Entry 5J2M (X-ray diffraction, 2.43 A resolution); this record covers chains A and T of the 4 polymer chains in the assembly.

[Chain A]
Molecule: HIV-1 reverse transcriptase p51 subunit
From: Human immunodeficiency virus type 1 group M subtype B (isolate HXB2)
Notes: EC 2.7.7.-
UniProtKB: P04585 (POL_HV1H2); residues 1-560 here correspond to UniProt positions 588-1147 (UniProt number = residue number + 587)
Amino-acid sequence (560 residues; each row starts with the number of its first residue):
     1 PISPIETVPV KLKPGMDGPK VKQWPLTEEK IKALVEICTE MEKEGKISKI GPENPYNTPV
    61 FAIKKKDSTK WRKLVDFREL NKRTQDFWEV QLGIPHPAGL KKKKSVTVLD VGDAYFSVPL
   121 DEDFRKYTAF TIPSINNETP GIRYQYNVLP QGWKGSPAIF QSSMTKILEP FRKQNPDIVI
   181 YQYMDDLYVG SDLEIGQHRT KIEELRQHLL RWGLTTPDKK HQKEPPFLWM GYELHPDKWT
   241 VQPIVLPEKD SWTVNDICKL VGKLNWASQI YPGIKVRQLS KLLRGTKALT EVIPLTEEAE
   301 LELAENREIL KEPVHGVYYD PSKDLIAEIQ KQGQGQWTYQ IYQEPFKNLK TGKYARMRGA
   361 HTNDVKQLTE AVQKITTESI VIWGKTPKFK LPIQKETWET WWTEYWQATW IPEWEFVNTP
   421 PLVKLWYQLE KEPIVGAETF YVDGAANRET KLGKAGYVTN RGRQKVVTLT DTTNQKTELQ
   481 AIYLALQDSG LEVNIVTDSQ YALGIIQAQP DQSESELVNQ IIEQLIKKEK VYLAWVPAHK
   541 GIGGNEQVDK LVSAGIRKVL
Disordered / not traced: 559-560
Sequence notes: engineered mutation Cys258 (Gln845 in P04585), Ser280 (Cys867 in P04585)
UniProt features mapped onto this chain:
  - region: Phe227 to His235 (RT 'primer grip')
  - motif: Trp398 to Trp414 (Tryptophan repeat motif)
  - binding site (Mg(2+)): Asp110, Asp185, Asp186, Asp443, Glu478, Asp498, Asp549
  - site: Trp401 (Essential for RT p66/p51 heterodimerization), Trp414 (Essential for RT p66/p51 heterodimerization), Phe440, Tyr441 (Cleavage), Leu560 (Cleavage)
Ion coordination: Mg2+ site 1: Asp110, Val111, Asp185 (together with 6FN); Mg2+ site 2: Asp110, Asp185; Mg2+ site 3: Asp443, Glu478, Asp498
Ligand contacts: 6FN (2'-deoxy-4'-ethynyl-2-fluoroadenosine 5'-(tetrahydrogen triphosphate)): Lys65, Lys70, Arg72, Leu74, Asp110, Val111, Gly112, Asp113, Ala114, Tyr115, Gln151, Gly152, Phe160, Met184, Asp185, Lys220
Reported in the primary citation:
  - Mg2+ coordination: Asp110, Val111, Asp185
  - binding site for 6FN: Lys65, Arg72, Val111, Asp113, Ala114, Tyr115, Phe116, Gln151, Gly152, Phe160, Met184, Asp185, Lys220

[Chain T]
Molecule: 27-nt DNA strand
Sequence (27 nucleotides; numbered 701 to 727; the number before each row is that of its first residue):
   701 ATGGTCGGCG CCCGAACAGG GACTGTG
Disordered / not traced: 701, 726-727

[Chain A / chain T interface]
Pairs across the interface (48):
  Trp24(A) - DG704(T)  base contact
  Lys30(A) - DG703(T)  base contact
  Lys30(A) - DG704(T)  hydrogen bond to the base
  Phe61(A) - DG704(T)  stacking on the base
  Phe61(A) - DT705(T)  sugar contact
  Ala62(A) - DG704(T)  base contact
  Ile63(A) - DG704(T)  base contact
  Leu74(A) - DT705(T)  base contact
  Val75(A) - DT705(T)  sugar contact
  Asp76(A) - DT705(T)  sugar contact
  Arg78(A) - DT705(T)  sugar contact
  Arg78(A) - DC706(T)  phosphate contact
  Asn81(A) - DC706(T)  sugar contact
  Glu89(A) - DG707(T)  phosphate contact
  Glu89(A) - DG708(T)  phosphate contact
  Gln91(A) - DG708(T)  sugar contact
  Leu92(A) - DC709(T)  sugar contact
  Gly93(A) - DC709(T)  sugar contact
  Ile94(A) - DG708(T)  base contact
  Ile94(A) - DC709(T)  sugar contact
  Gln151(A) - DT705(T)  base contact
  Gly152(A) - DT705(T)  hydrogen bond to the base
  Gly152(A) - DC706(T)  sugar contact
  Lys154(A) - DC706(T)  phosphate contact
  Lys154(A) - DG707(T)  phosphate contact
  Pro157(A) - DG707(T)  sugar contact
  Tyr183(A) - DG707(T)  hydrogen bond to the base
  Tyr183(A) - DG708(T)  hydrogen bond to the base
  Asn265(A) - DC711(T)  sugar contact
  Ser280(A) - DC712(T)  phosphate contact
  Ser280(A) - DC713(T)  phosphate contact
  Lys281(A) - DC713(T)  phosphate contact
  Arg284(A) - DC713(T)  salt bridge to the phosphate
  Arg284(A) - DG714(T)  phosphate contact
  Gly285(A) - DG714(T)  hydrogen bond to the phosphate
  Lys353(A) - DC712(T)  salt bridge to the phosphate
  Ala355(A) - DC712(T)  phosphate contact
  Lys374(A) - DC711(T)  salt bridge to the phosphate
  Arg448(A) - DA722(T)  base contact
  Arg448(A) - DC723(T)  hydrogen bond to the base
  Asn474(A) - DA722(T)  phosphate contact
  Asn474(A) - DC723(T)  sugar contact
  Gln475(A) - DG721(T)  base contact
  Gln500(A) - DG721(T)  phosphate contact
  Gln500(A) - DA722(T)  hydrogen bond to the phosphate
  His539(A) - DC723(T)  salt bridge to the phosphate
  Arg557(A) - DC723(T)  salt bridge to the phosphate
  Arg557(A) - DT724(T)  salt bridge to the phosphate
Other interface residues (no listed pair), chain A (40 interface residues in all): Pro25, Trp153, Leu283, Arg356, Glu449, Asp498
Other interface residues (no listed pair), chain T (16 interface residues in all): DG725

[In short]
40 residues of chain A and 16 residues of chain T are in contact, with 7 hydrogen bonds, 6 salt bridges and 1
aromatic stacking contact. Polar pairs include Lys30(A)-DG704(T), Gly152(A)-DT705(T) and Tyr183(A)-DG707(T).
From the paper: a binding site for 6FN at Lys65(A), Arg72(A) and Val111(A) among others; Mg2+ coordination by
Asp110(A), Val111(A) and Asp185(A).
Here chain A is HIV-1 reverse transcriptase p51 subunit (Human immunodeficiency virus type 1 group M subtype B
(isolate HXB2)) and chain T is a 27-nt DNA strand. Entry 5J2M (HIV-1 reverse transcriptase in complex with DNA
and EFdA-triphosphate, a translocation-defective RT inhibitor) was determined by X-ray diffraction, deposited
together with 5J2N, 5J2P and 5J2Q.
